Entry 7LHD (electron microscopy, 4.60 A resolution (low resolution: residue-level contacts below are approximate; hydrogen-bond / salt-bridge calls are withheld)); this record covers chains A and MD of the 182 polymer chains in the assembly.

# Chain A
Molecule: Genomic RNA
Source organism: Escherichia virus Qbeta
Sequence (4217 nucleotides; each row starts with the number of its first residue):
     1 GGGGACCCCC UUUAGGGGGU CACCUCACAC AGCAGUACUU CACUGAGUAU AAGAGGACAU
    61 AUGCCUAAAU UACCGCGUGG UCUGCGUUUC GGAGCCGAUA AUGAAAUUCU UAAUGAUUUU
   121 CAGGAGCUCU GGUUUCCAGA CCUCUUUAUC GAAUCUUCCG ACACGCAUCC GUGGUACACA
   181 CUGAAGGGUC GUGUGUUGAA CGCCCACCUU GAUGAUCGUC UACCUAAUGU AGGCGGUCGC
   241 CAGGUAAGGC GCACUCCACA UCGCGUCACC GUUCCGAUUG CCUCUUCAGG CCUUCGUCCG
   301 GUAACAACCG UUCAGUAUGA UCCCGCAGCA CUAUCGUUCU UAUUGAACGC UCGUGUUGAC
   361 UGGGAUUUCG GUAAUGGCGA UAGUGCGAAC CUUGUCAUUA AUGACUUUCU GUUUCGCACC
   421 UUUGCACCUA AGGAGUUUGA UUUUUCGAAC UCCUUAGUUC CUCGUUAUAC UCAGGCCUUC
   481 UCCGCGUUUA AUGCCAAGUA UGGCACUAUG AUCGGCGAAG GGCUCGAGAC UAUAAAAUAU
   541 CUCGGGCUUU UACUGCGCAG ACUGCGUGAG GGUUACCGCG CUGUUAAGCG UGGCGAUUUA
   601 CGUGCUCUUC GUAGGGUUAU CCAGUCCUAC CAUAAUGGUA AGUGGAAACC GGCUACUGCU
   661 GGUAAUCUCU GGCUUGAAUU UCGUUAUGGC CUUAUGCCUC UCUUUUAUGA CAUCAGAGAU
   721 GUCAUGUUAG ACUGGCAGAA CCGUCAUGAU AAGAUUCAAC GCCUCCUUCG GUUUUCUGUU
   781 GGUCACGGCG AGGAUUACGU UGUCGAAUUC GACAAUCUGU ACCCUGCCGU UGCUUACUUU
   841 AAACUGAAAG GGGAGAUUAC ACUCGAACGC CGUCAUCGUC AUGGCAUAUC UUACGCUAAC
   901 CGCGAAGGAU AUGCUGUUUU CGACAACGGU UCCCUUCGGC CUGUGUCCGA UUGGAAGGAG
   961 CUUGCCACUG CAUUCAUCAA UCCGCAUGAA GUUGCUUGGG AGUUAACUCC CUACAGCUUC
  1021 GUUGUUGAUU GGUUCUUGAA UGUUGGUGAC AUACUUGCUC AACAAGGUCA GCUAUAUCAU
  1081 AAUAUCGAUA UUGUAGACGG CUUUGACAGA CGUGACAUCC GGCUCAAAUC UUUCACCAUA
  1141 AAAGGUGAAC GAAAUGGGCG GCCUGUUAAC GUUUCUGCUA GCCUGUCUGC UGUCGAUUUA
  1201 UUUUACAGCC GACUCCAUAC GAGCAAUCUU CCGUUCGCUA CACUAGAUCU UGAUACCACC
  1261 UUUAGUUCGU UUAAACACGU UCUUGAUAGU AUCUUUUUAU UAACCCAACG CGUAAAGCGU
  1321 UGAAACUUUG GGUCAAUUUG AUCAUGGCAA AAUUAGAGAC UGUUACUUUA GGUAACAUCG
  1381 GGAAAGAUGG AAAACAAACU CUGGUCCUCA AUCCGCGUGG GGUAAAUCCC ACUAACGGCG
  1441 UUGCCUCGCU UUCACAAGCG GGUGCAGUUC CUGCGCUGGA GAAGCGUGUU ACCGUUUCGG
  1501 UAUCUCAGCC UUCUCGCAAU CGUAAGAACU ACAAGGUCCA GGUUAAGAUC CAGAACCCGA
  1561 CCGCUUGCAC UGCAAACGGU UCUUGUGACC CAUCCGUUAC UCGCCAGGCA UAUGCUGACG
  1621 UGACCUUUUC GUUCACGCAG UAUAGUACCG AUGAGGAACG AGCUUUUGUU CGUACAGAGC
  1681 UUGCUGCUCU GCUCGCUAGU CCUCUGCUGA UCGAUGCUAU UGAUCAGCUG AACCCAGCGU
  1741 AUUGAACACU GCUCAUUGCC GGUGGUGGCU CAGGGUCAAA ACCCGAUCCG GUUAUUCCGG
  1801 AUCCACCGAU UGAUCCGCCG CCAGGGACAG GUAAGUAUAC CUGUCCCUUC GCAAUUUGGU
  1861 CCCUAGAGGA GGUUUACGAG CCUCCUACUA AGAACCGACC GUGGCCUAUC UAUAAUGCUG
  1921 UUGAACUCCA GCCUCGCGAA UUUGAUGUUG CCCUCAAAGA UCUUUUGGGC AAUACAAAGU
  1981 GGCGUGAUUG GGAUUCUCGG CUUAGUUAUA CCACGUUCCG CGGUUGCCGU GGCAAUGGUU
  2041 AUAUUGACCU UGAUGCGACU UAUCUUGCUA CUGAUCAGGC UAUGCGUGAU CAGAAGUAUG
  2101 AUAUUCGCGA GGGCAAGAAA CCUGGUGCUU UCGGUAACAU UGAGCGAUUC AUUUAUCUUA
  2161 AGUCGAUAAA UGCUUAUUGC UCUCUUAGCG AUAUUGCGGC CUAUCACGCC GAUGGCGUGA
  2221 UAGUUGGCUU UUGGCGCGAU CCAUCCAGCG GUGGUGCCAU ACCGUUUGAC UUCACUAAGU
  2281 UUGAUAAGAC UAAAUGUCCU AUUCAAGCCG UGAUAGUCGU UCCUCGUGCU UAGUAACUAA
  2341 GGAUGAAAUG CAUGUCUAAG ACAGCAUCUU CGCGUAACUC UCUCAGCGCA CAAUUGCGCC
  2401 GAGCCGCGAA CACAAGAAUU GAGGUUGAAG GUAACCUCGC ACUUUCCAUU GCCAACGAUU
  2461 UACUGUUGGC CUAUGGUCAG UCGCCAUUUA ACUCUGAGGC UGAGUGUAUU UCAUUCAGCC
  2521 CGAGAUUCGA CGGGACCCCG GAUGACUUUA GGAUAAAUUA UCUUAAAGCC GAGAUCAUGU
  2581 CGAAGUAUGA CGACUUCAGC CUAGGUAUUG AUACCGAAGC UGUUGCCUGG GAGAAGUUCC
  2641 UGGCAGCAGA GGCUGAAUGU GCUUUAACGA ACGCUCGUCU CUAUAGGCCU GACUACAGUG
  2701 AGGAUUUCAA UUUCUCACUG GGCGAGUCAU GUAUACACAU GGCUCGUAGA AAAAUAGCCA
  2761 AGCUAAUAGG AGAUGUUCCG UCCGUUGAGG GUAUGUUGCG UCACUGCCGA UUUUCUGGCG
  2821 GUGCUACAAC AACGAAUAAC CGUUCGUACG GUCAUCCGUC CUUCAAGUUU GCGCUUCCGC
  2881 AAGCGUGUAC GCCUCGGGCU UUGAAGUAUG UUUUAGCUCU CAGAGCUUCU ACACAUUUCG
  2941 AUAUCAGAAU UUCUGAUAUU AGCCCUUUUA AUAAAGCAGU UACUGUACCU AAGAACAGUA
  3001 AGACAGAUCG UUGUAUUGCU AUCGAACCUG GUUGGAAUAU GUUUUUCCAA CUGGGUAUCG
  3061 GUGGCAUUCU ACGCGAUCGG UUGCGUUGCU GGGGUAUCGA UCUGAAUGAU CAGACGAUAA
  3121 AUCAGCGCCG CGCUCACGAA GGCUCCGUUA CUAAUAACUU AGCAACGGUU GAUCUCUCAG
  3181 CGGCAAGCGA UUCUAUAUCU CUUGCCCUCU GUGAGCUCUU AUUGCCCCCA GGCUGGUUUG
  3241 AGGUUCUUAU GGACCUCAGA UCACCUAAGG GGCGAUUGCC UGACGGUAGU GUUGUUACCU
  3301 ACGAGAAGAU UUCUUCUAUG GGUAACGGUU ACACAUUCGA GCUCGAGUCG CUUAUUUUUG
  3361 CUUCUCUCGC UCGUUCCGUU UGUGAGAUAC UGGACUUAGA CUCGUCUGAG GUCACUGUUU
  3421 ACGGAGACGA UAUUAUUUUA CCGUCCUGUG CAGUCCCUGC CCUCCGGGAA GUUUUUAAGU
  3481 AUGUUGGUUU UACGACCAAU ACUAAAAAGA CUUUUUCCGA GGGGCCGUUC AGAGAGUCGU
  3541 GCGGCAAGCA CUACUAUUCU GGCGUAGAUG UUACUCCCUU UUACAUACGU CACCGUAUAG
  3601 UGAGUCCUGC CGAUUUAAUA CUGGUUUUGA AUAACCUAUA UCGGUGGGCC ACAAUUGACG
  3661 GCGUAUGGGA UCCUAGGGCC CAUUCUGUGU ACCUCAAGUA UCGUAAGUUG CUGCCUAAAC
  3721 AGCUGCAACG UAAUACUAUA CCUGAUGGUU ACGGUGAUGG UGCCCUCGUC GGAUCGGUCC
  3781 UAAUCAAUCC UUUCGCGAAA AACCGCGGGU GGAUCCGGUA CGUACCGGUG AUUACGGACC
  3841 AUACAAGGGA CCGAGAGCGC GCUGAGUUGG GGUCGUAUCU CUACGACCUC UUCUCGCGUU
  3901 GUCUCUCGGA AAGUAACGAU GGGUUGCCUC UUAGGGGUCC AUCGGGUUGC GAUUCUGCGG
  3961 AUCUAUUUGC CAUCGAUCAG CUUAUCUGUA GGAGUAAUCC UACGAAGAUA AGCAGGUCUA
  4021 CCGGCAAAUU CGAUAUACAG UAUAUCGCGU GCAGUAGCCG UGUUCUGGCA CCCUACGGGG
  4081 UCUUCCAGGG CACGAAGGUU GCGUCUCUAC ACGAGGCGUA ACCUGGGAGG GCGCCAAUAU
  4141 GGCGCCUAAU UGUGAAUAAA UUAUCACAAU UACUCUUACG AGUGAGAGGG GGAUCUGCUU
  4201 UGCCCUCUCU CCUCCCA
What the authors report for this chain:
  - contacts within the chain: G2749-U2811

# Chain MD
Protein: Capsid protein
Source organism: Escherichia phage Qbeta
Reference sequence: P03615 (CAPSD_BPQBE); residues 0-132 here correspond to UniProt positions 1-133 (UniProt number = residue number + 1)
Sequence (133 residues; row label = number of the first residue in the row; numbering starts at 0):
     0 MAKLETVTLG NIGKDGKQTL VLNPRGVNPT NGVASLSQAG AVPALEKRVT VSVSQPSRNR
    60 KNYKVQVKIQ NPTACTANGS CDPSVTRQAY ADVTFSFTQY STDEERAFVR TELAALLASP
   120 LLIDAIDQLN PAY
Unresolved in the structure: 0
UniProt features mapped onto this chain:
  - site: Tyr89 (RNA-binding)

# Chain A / chain MD interface
Contacting residue pairs - 26 pairs, chain A then chain MD:
  G3347(A) - Lys63(MD)
  G3347(A) - Gln65(MD)
  U3348(A) - Asn30(MD)
  U3348(A) - Ser53(MD)
  U3348(A) - Asn58(MD)
  U3348(A) - Arg59(MD)
  U3348(A) - Lys63(MD)
  U3348(A) - Gln65(MD)
  C3349(A) - Asn30(MD)
  C3349(A) - Ser53(MD)
  C3349(A) - Arg59(MD)
  G3350(A) - Ser56(MD)
  G3350(A) - Asn58(MD)
  G3350(A) - Arg59(MD)
  C3351(A) - Arg57(MD)
  U3352(A) - Arg57(MD)
  U3352(A) - Asn58(MD)
  U3353(A) - Arg57(MD)
  U3355(A) - Lys60(MD)
  U3356(A) - Lys60(MD)
  U3356(A) - Asn61(MD)
  U3357(A) - Lys60(MD)
  U3363(A) - Thr29(MD)
  U3363(A) - Asn30(MD)
  C3366(A) - Tyr89(MD)
  U3367(A) - Tyr89(MD)
Interface residues without a listed pair, chain A (15 interface residues in all): A1106, A3354
Interface residues without a listed pair, chain MD (13 interface residues in all): Thr97

# Overview
15 residues of chain A face 13 of chain MD across their interface. The paper reports contacts within the chain
involving G2749(A) and U2811(A).
Here chain A is Genomic RNA (Escherichia virus Qbeta) and chain MD is Capsid protein (Escherichia phage
Qbeta). Entry 7LHD (The complete model of phage Qbeta virion) was determined by electron microscopy together
with 7LGE, 7LGF, 7LGG and 7LGH from the same study.
